PDB entry 2ASL | X-ray diffraction, 2.65 A resolution | chains D and A of the 3 polymer chains in the assembly

Chain D:
Molecule: 14-nt DNA strand
Sequence (14 nucleotides; numbered 801 to 814; the number before each row is that of its first residue):
   801 GGTTGGATGG TAGC
Modified / non-standard residues: DOC (2',3'-dideoxycytidine-5'-monophosphate) at position 814
Ion coordination: Ca2+: DOC_814 (shared with Asp7(A), Asp105(A) of chain A)

Chain A:
Name: DNA polymerase IV
From: Sulfolobus solfataricus
Notes: EC 2.7.7.7
UniProtKB: Q97W02 (DPO42_SULSO); residues 2-352 here = UniProt positions 2-352
Sequence (360 residues; numbered -7 to 352; the number before each row is that of its first residue; numbers below 1 keep their minus sign (Gly-7 is residue -7)):
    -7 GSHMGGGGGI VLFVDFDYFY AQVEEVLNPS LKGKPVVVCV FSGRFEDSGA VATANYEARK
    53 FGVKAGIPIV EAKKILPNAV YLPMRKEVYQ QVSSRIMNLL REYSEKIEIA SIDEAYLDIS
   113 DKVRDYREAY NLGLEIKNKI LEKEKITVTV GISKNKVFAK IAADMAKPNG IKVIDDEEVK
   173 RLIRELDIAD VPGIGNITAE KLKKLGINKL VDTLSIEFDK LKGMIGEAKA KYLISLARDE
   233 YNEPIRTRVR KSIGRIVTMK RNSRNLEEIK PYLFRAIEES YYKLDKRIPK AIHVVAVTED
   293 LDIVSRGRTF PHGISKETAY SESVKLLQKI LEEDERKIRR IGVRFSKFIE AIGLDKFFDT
Unresolved in the structure: -7 to 0, 342-352
Sequence notes: cloning artifact (-7 to 1)
Ion coordination: Ca2+: Asp7, Asp105 (shared with DOC_814(D) of chain D)
UniProt features mapped onto this chain:
  - active site: Glu106
  - binding site (Mg(2+)): Asp7, Asp105
  - site: Tyr12 (Substrate discrimination)
  - mutagenesis: Asp105 to Glu106 (Loss of function), Glu342 to Thr352 (Almost complete loss of interaction with PCNA)
What the authors report for this chain:
  - Ca2+ coordination: Asp7, Asp105
  - binding site for the 14-nt DNA strand (chain D): Tyr12

Chain D / chain A interface:
Pairs across the interface (24):
  DG805(D) with Thr301(A), phosphate contact; Lys339(A), salt bridge to the phosphate
  DG806(D) with Arg300(A), phosphate contact; Thr301(A), hydrogen bond to the phosphate
  DA807(D) with Arg298(A), phosphate contact; Gly299(A), hydrogen bond to the phosphate; Lys321(A), phosphate contact
  DT808(D) with Ser297(A), base contact; Arg298(A), salt bridge to the phosphate
  DG809(D) with Asp294(A), phosphate contact
  DT811(D) with Ile189(A), phosphate contact; Thr190(A), hydrogen bond to the phosphate
  DA812(D) with Gly185(A), sugar contact; Gly187(A), hydrogen bond to the phosphate; Ile189(A), phosphate contact; Thr190(A), hydrogen bond to the phosphate; Lys221(A), sugar contact
  DG813(D) with Pro184(A), phosphate contact; Gly185(A), hydrogen bond to the phosphate; Gly187(A), phosphate contact
  DOC_814(D) with Ala44(A), base contact; Ala57(A), base contact; Gly58(A), base contact; Glu106(A), phosphate contact
Also at the interface, not in a pair above, chain A (26 interface residues in all): Tyr12, Thr45, Asp105, Ile186, Asn188, Lys193, His285, Val296

Overview:
Chain D and chain A form an interface of 9 and 26 residues respectively; the contacts include 6 hydrogen bonds
and 2 salt bridges. Polar contacts include DG806(D)-Thr301(A), DA807(D)-Gly299(A) and DT811(D)-Thr190(A). The
paper reports a binding site for the 14-nt DNA strand (chain D) at Tyr12(A); Ca2+ coordination by Asp7(A) and
Asp105(A).
Here chain D is a 14-nt DNA strand and chain A is DNA polymerase IV (Sulfolobus solfataricus). Entry 2ASL
(oxoG-modified Postinsertion Binary Complex) was determined by X-ray diffraction (same publication as 2ASD,
2ASJ, 2ATL and 2AU0).
